PDB entry 6YMY | electron microscopy, 3.41 A resolution | chains a and h of the 12 polymer chains in the assembly

# Chain a
Protein: Cytochrome c oxidase subunit 1
Source organism: Saccharomyces cerevisiae (strain ATCC 204508 / S288c)
Notes: EC 1.9.3.1
Reference sequence: P00401 (COX1_YEAST); numbering as in UniProt (aligned over 5-534)
Amino-acid sequence (530 residues; each row starts with the number of its first residue):
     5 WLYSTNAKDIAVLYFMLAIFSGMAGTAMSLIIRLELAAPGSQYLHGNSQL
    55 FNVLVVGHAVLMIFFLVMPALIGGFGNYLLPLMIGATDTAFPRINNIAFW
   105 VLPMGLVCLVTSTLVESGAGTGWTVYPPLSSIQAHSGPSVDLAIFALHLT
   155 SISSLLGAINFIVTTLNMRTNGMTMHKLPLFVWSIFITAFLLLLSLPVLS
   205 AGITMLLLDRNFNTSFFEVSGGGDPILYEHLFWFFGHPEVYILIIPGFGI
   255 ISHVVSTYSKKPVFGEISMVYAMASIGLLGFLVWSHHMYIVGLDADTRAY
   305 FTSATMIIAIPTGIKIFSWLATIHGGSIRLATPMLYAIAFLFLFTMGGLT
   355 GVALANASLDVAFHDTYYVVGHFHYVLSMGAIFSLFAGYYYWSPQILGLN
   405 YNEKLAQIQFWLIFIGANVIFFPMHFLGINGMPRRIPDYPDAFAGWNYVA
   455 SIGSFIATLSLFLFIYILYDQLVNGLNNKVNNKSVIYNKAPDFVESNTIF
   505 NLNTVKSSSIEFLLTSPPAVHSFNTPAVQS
Ion coordination: heme a Fe site 1: His62, His378; Cu ion: His241, His290, His291; heme a Fe site 2 near His376 (its only coordinating residue here)
Residues lining bound ligands:
  - cardiolipin (CN3; (2R,5S,11R,14R)-5,8,11-trihydroxy-2-(nonanoyloxy)-5,11-dioxido-16-oxo-14-[(propanoyloxy)methyl]-4,6,10,12,15-pentaoxa-5,11-diphosphanonadec-1-yl undecanoate): Asn406, Lys408, Leu409, Phe466, Leu467, Ile469, Tyr470, Lys487
  - heme a (HEA), molecule 1: Phe19, Ile23, Gly26, Met27, Thr30, Ser33, Ile36, Arg37, Val59, His62, Ala63, Met66, Ile67, Leu70, Val71, Gly126, Trp127, Thr128, Tyr371, Val374, Phe377, His378, Leu381, Ser382, Ile386, Leu389, Phe390, Tyr393, Ile417, Ile424, Phe425, Met428, Arg438, Arg439, Ile440, Ala461, Leu465, Phe468
  - heme a (HEA), molecule 2: Trp127, Trp237, Val244, Tyr245, Ile248, His290, His291, Thr309, Ile312, Ala313, Thr316, Gly317, Ile320, Phe321, Phe348, Thr349, Gly352, Leu353, Gly355, Val356, Leu358, Ala359, Asp364, His368, Asp369, Val373, His376, Phe377, Val380, Leu381, Arg438, Arg439
  - 1,2-diacyl-sn-glycero-3-phoshocholine (PCF), molecule 1: His152, Ser204, Ala205, Thr208, Leu212, Phe216
  - 1,2-diacyl-sn-glycero-3-phoshocholine (PCF), molecule 2: Ile419, Val423, Tyr452, Val453, Ile456
  - phosphatidylethanolamine (PTY), molecule 1: Phe95, Pro96, Arg97, Ile98, Leu160
  - phosphatidylethanolamine (PTY), molecule 2: Phe268, Phe321, Leu324, Ala325
  - phosphatidylethanolamine (PTY), molecule 3: His328, Leu334, Leu339, Ile342, Ala343, Phe414, Trp415, Phe418
  - phosphatidylethanolamine (PTY), molecule 4: Leu353, Thr354, Tyr372, Phe426, His429, Phe430, Ile433, Trp450
Curated features (UniProtKB/Swiss-Prot):
  - binding site (Ca(2+)): Glu39, Ala42, Gly44, Pro441
  - binding site (Fe(II)-heme a): His62, His378
  - binding site (Cu cation): His241, His290, His291
  - binding site (O2): Tyr245
  - binding site (Mg(2+)): His368, Asp369
  - binding site (heme a3): His376
  - cross-link: His241 to Tyr245 (1'-histidyl-3'-tyrosine (His-Tyr))

# Chain h
Protein: Cytochrome c oxidase subunit 8, mitochondrial
Source organism: Saccharomyces cerevisiae (strain ATCC 204508 / S288c)
Reference sequence: P04039 (COX8_YEAST); residues 28-78 here = UniProt positions 28-78
Amino-acid sequence (51 residues; each row starts with the number of its first residue):
    28 VHFKDGVYENIPFKVKGRKTPYALSHFGFFAIGFAVPFVACYVQLKKSGA
    78 F

# How chain a and chain h interact
Residue-residue contacts - 59 pairs, chain a then chain h:
  Trp5(a) - Val28(h)
  Asp13(a) - Val28(h)  hydrogen bond (side chain-backbone)
  Met20(a) - Pro39(h)  hydrophobic
  Met20(a) - Phe40(h)  hydrophobic
  Met20(a) - Phe56(h)
  Ile23(a) - Phe57(h)  hydrophobic
  Phe24(a) - Phe56(h)  hydrophobic
  Phe24(a) - Gly60(h)
  Met27(a) - Phe57(h)
  Met27(a) - Gly60(h)
  Met27(a) - Phe61(h)  hydrophobic
  Ala28(a) - Gly60(h)  hydrogen bond (backbone-backbone)
  Ala28(a) - Val63(h)  hydrophobic
  Ala28(a) - Pro64(h)
  Ala31(a) - Phe61(h)
  Ala31(a) - Pro64(h)  hydrophobic
  Met32(a) - Pro64(h)  hydrophobic
  Leu34(a) - Phe61(h)  hydrophobic
  Ile35(a) - Phe65(h)  hydrophobic
  His49(a) - Ala77(h)
  His49(a) - Phe78(h)
  Asn51(a) - Leu72(h)
  Asn51(a) - Ser75(h)  hydrogen bond
  Leu54(a) - Cys68(h)  hydrophobic
  Leu54(a) - Gln71(h)
  Leu54(a) - Leu72(h)  hydrophobic
  Thr117(a) - Ala67(h)
  Thr117(a) - Gln71(h)  hydrogen bond (backbone-side chain)
  Leu118(a) - Ala67(h)  hydrophobic
  Leu118(a) - Val70(h)  hydrophobic
  Leu118(a) - Lys74(h)  hydrogen bond (backbone-side chain)
  Val119(a) - Gln71(h)  hydrogen bond (backbone-side chain)
  Val119(a) - Lys74(h)
  Glu120(a) - Gln71(h)
  Glu120(a) - Lys74(h)
  Ile400(a) - Asn37(h)
  Leu401(a) - Val34(h)
  Leu401(a) - Ile38(h)  hydrophobic
  Leu403(a) - Tyr35(h)
  Phe466(a) - Phe61(h)  hydrophobic
  Ile469(a) - His53(h)  hydrogen bond (backbone-side chain)
  Ile469(a) - Phe54(h)  hydrophobic
  Ile469(a) - Phe57(h)  hydrophobic
  Leu472(a) - His53(h)
  Tyr473(a) - Tyr49(h)  hydrophobic
  Tyr473(a) - Ala50(h)
  Tyr473(a) - His53(h)
  Tyr473(a) - Phe54(h)  hydrophobic
  Leu476(a) - Tyr35(h)  hydrogen bond (backbone-side chain)
  Leu476(a) - Ile38(h)  hydrophobic
  Leu476(a) - Tyr49(h)
  Val477(a) - Val42(h)  hydrophobic
  Val477(a) - Tyr49(h)  hydrophobic
  Leu480(a) - Val34(h)  hydrophobic
  Leu480(a) - Tyr35(h)  hydrophobic
  Pro521(a) - Gly33(h)
  Ala523(a) - Asp32(h)
  Val524(a) - Val28(h)
  Val524(a) - His29(h)
Interface residues without a listed pair, chain a (42 interface residues in all): Asn10, Val16, Leu17, Tyr82, Val114, Ser121, Gly122, Tyr470, Asn478, Gly479, His525
Interface residues without a listed pair, chain h (33 interface residues in all): Ile59, Val66

# In short
Chain a and chain h form an interface of 42 and 33 residues respectively, with 8 hydrogen bonds. Polar pairs
include Asp13(a)-Val28(h), Asn51(a)-Ser75(h) and Thr117(a)-Gln71(h). Ligands of chain a: heme a, 4 copies of
phosphatidylethanolamine, cardiolipin and 1,2-diacyl-sn-glycero-3-phoshocholine.
Chain a is Cytochrome c oxidase subunit 1 and chain h is Cytochrome c oxidase subunit 8, mitochondrial, both
from Saccharomyces cerevisiae (strain ATCC 204508 / S288c); the structure, Cytochrome c oxidase from
Saccharomyces cerevisiae, was determined by electron microscopy, deposited together with 6YMX.
